Entry 6TS2 (X-ray diffraction, 5.74 A resolution (low resolution: residue-level contacts below are approximate; hydrogen-bond / salt-bridge calls are withheld)); this record covers chain A.

[Chain A]
Protein: UDP-glucose-glycoprotein glucosyltransferase-like protein
Organism: Chaetomium thermophilum (strain DSM 1495 / CBS 144.50 / IMI 039719)
Notes: engineered mutation(s): Deletion of CtUGGT TRXL2 domain i.e. residues CtUGGT 417-650
UniProt: G0SB58 (G0SB58_CHATD); the construct lacks a stretch of the UniProt sequence and is renumbered around it, so the offset changes along the chain: 24-408 = UniProt 24-408; 643-650 = UniProt 409-416; 651-1505 = UniProt 651-1505
Sequence (1260 residues; numbered 21 to 1514; 234 numbers in that range are skipped by the numbering (no residue carries them; nothing is unmodelled there); the number before each row is that of its first residue):
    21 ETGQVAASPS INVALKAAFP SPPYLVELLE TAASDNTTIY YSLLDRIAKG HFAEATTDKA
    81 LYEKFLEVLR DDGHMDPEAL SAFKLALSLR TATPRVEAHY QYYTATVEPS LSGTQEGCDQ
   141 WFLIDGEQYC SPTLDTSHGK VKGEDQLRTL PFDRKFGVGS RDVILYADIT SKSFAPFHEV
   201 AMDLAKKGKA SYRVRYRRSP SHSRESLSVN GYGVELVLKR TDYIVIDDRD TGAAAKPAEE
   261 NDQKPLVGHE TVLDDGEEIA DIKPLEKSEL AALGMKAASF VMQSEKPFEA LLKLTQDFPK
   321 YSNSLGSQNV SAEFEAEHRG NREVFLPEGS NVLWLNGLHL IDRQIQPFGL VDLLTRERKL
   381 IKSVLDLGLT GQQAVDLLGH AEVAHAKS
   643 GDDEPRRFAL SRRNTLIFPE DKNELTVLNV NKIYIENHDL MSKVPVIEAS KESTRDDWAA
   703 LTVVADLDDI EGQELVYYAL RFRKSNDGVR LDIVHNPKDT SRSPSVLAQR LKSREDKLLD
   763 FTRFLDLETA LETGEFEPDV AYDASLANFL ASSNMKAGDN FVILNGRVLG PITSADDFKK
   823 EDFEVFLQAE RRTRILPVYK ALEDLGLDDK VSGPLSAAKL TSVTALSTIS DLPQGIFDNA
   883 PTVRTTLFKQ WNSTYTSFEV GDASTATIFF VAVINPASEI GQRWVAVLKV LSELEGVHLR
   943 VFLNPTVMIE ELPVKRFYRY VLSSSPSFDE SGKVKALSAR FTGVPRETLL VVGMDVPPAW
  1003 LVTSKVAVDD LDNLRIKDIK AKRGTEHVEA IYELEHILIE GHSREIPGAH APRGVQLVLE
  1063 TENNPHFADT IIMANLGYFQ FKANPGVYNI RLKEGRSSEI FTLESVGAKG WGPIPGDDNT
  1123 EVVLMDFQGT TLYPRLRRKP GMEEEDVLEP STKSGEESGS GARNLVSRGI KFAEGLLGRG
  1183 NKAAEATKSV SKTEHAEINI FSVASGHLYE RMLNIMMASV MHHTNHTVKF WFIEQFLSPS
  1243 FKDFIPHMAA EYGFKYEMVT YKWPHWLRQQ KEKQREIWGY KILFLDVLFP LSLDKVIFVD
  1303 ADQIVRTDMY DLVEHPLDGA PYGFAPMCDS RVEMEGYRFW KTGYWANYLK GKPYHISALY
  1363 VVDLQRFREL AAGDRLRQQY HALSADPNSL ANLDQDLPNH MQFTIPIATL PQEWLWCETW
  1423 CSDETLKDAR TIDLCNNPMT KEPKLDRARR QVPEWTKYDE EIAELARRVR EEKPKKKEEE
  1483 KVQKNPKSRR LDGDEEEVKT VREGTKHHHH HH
Disordered / not traced: 21-27, 246-278, 643-661, 1153-1196, 1440-1444, 1474-1514
Cystine bridges: C138-C150, C1330-C1423, C1419-C1437
Covalently attached groups: N-acetylglucosamine (NAG) linked to N56, N329, N1227
Sequence notes: expression tag (21-23, 1506-1514)

[In short]
Chain A is UDP-glucose-glycoprotein glucosyltransferase-like protein (Chaetomium thermophilum (strain DSM 1495
/ CBS 144.50 / IMI 039719)); the structure, Truncated version of Chaetomium thermophilum UDP-Glucose Glucosyl
Transferase (UGGT) lacking domain TRXL2 (417-650), was determined by X-ray diffraction, deposited together
with 6TS8, 6TRF and 6TRT.
